Entry 3GZN (X-ray diffraction, 3.00 A resolution); this record covers chains A and I of the 3 polymer chains in the assembly.

== Chain A ==
Protein: NEDD8-activating enzyme E1 regulatory subunit
Source organism: Homo sapiens
UniProtKB: Q13564 (ULA1_HUMAN); residues 8-541 here correspond to UniProt positions 1-534 (UniProt number = residue number - 7)
Sequence (534 residues; numbered 8 to 541; the number before each row is that of its first residue):
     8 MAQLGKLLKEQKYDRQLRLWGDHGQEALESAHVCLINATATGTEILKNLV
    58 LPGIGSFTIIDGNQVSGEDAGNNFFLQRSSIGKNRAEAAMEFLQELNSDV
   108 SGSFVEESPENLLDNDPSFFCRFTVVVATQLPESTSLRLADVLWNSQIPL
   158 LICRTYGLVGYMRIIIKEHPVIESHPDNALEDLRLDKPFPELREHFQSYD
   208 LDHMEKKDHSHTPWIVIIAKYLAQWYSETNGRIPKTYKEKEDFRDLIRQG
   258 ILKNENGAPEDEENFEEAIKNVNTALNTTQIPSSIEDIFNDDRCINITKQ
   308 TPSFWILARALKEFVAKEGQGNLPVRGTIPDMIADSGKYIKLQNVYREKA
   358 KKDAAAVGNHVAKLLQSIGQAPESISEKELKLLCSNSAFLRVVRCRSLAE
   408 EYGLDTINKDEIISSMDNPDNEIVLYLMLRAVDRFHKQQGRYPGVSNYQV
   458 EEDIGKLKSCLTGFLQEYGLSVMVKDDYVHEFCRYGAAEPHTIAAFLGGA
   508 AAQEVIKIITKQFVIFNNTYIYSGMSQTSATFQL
Not modelled in the structure: 8-14
UniProt features mapped onto this chain:
  - region: Asp338 to Asn351 (Interaction with UBA3)
  - site: His218 (Interaction with UBA3)
  - modified residue: Ala9 (N-acetylalanine), Lys13 (N6-acetyllysine), Lys348 (N6-acetyllysine)

== Chain I ==
Protein: NEDD8
Source organism: Homo sapiens
UniProtKB: Q15843 (NEDD8_HUMAN); residue numbers follow UniProt; this construct covers 1-76
Sequence (82 residues; each row starts with the number of its first residue; numbers below 1 keep their minus sign (His-5 is residue -5)):
    -5 HHHHHHMLIKVKTLTGKEIEIDIEPTDKVERIKERVEEKEGIPPQQQRLI
    45 YSGKQMNDEKTAADYKILGGSVLHLVLALRGG
Not modelled in the structure: -5 to -3
Glycans and other covalent adducts: NEDD8 (B39) linked to Gly76
Differences from the reference sequence: expression tag (-5 to 0)
UniProt features mapped onto this chain:
  - region: Val70 to Ala72 (Interaction with UBE1C)
  - site (Interaction with UBE1C): Leu8, Ile44
  - modified residue: Gln40 (Microbial infection: Deamidated glutamine), Lys48 (N6-acetyllysine)
  - cross-link: Gly76 (Glycyl lysine isopeptide (Gly-Lys) (interchain with K-? in acceptor proteins))
  - mutagenesis: Thr7 to Thr9 (Decreased interaction with B.pseudomallei Cif protein, leading to decreased deamidation), Lys11 (K11A: Decreased interaction with B.pseudomallei Cif protein, leading to decreased deamidation), Glu31 (E31Q: Decreased interaction with B.pseudomallei Cif protein, leading to slightly decreased deamidation), Gln40 (Q40E: Impaired ability to activate cullin-RING-based E3 ubiquitin-protein ligase complexes), His68 (H68A: Decreased interaction with B.pseudomallei Cif protein, leading to slightly decreased deamidation), Ala72 (A72R: Prevents adenylation by UBE1C)

== Chain A / chain I interface ==
Residue-residue contacts - 18 pairs, chain A then chain I:
  Asp184(A) - Thr9(I)
  Asn185(A) - Glu34(I)
  Asn185(A) - Gly35(I)
  Asn185(A) - Ile36(I)
  Asn185(A) - Pro37(I)
  Asn185(A) - Gln40(I)
  Ala186(A) - Glu34(I)
  Leu187(A) - Glu31(I)
  Leu187(A) - Glu32(I)
  Leu187(A) - Lys33(I)
  Leu187(A) - Gly35(I)
  Tyr244(A) - Arg29(I)
  Tyr244(A) - Glu32(I)  hydrogen bond
  Arg251(A) - Glu28(I)  salt bridge
  Asn280(A) - Glu28(I)  hydrogen bond (side chain-backbone)
  Asn280(A) - Glu31(I)  hydrogen bond
  Asn280(A) - Glu32(I)
  Thr281(A) - Glu31(I)
Other interface residues (no listed pair), chain A (9 interface residues in all): Lys247

== In short ==
9 residues of chain A and 11 residues of chain I are in contact; the contacts include 3 hydrogen bonds and 1
salt bridge. Polar pairs include Arg251(A)-Glu28(I), Tyr244(A)-Glu32(I) and Asn280(A)-Glu28(I). Curated
annotation (UniProt) lists 8 mutagenesis sites on chain I.
Chain A is NEDD8-activating enzyme E1 regulatory subunit and chain I is NEDD8, both from Homo sapiens; the
structure, Structure of NEDD8-activating enzyme in complex with NEDD8 and MLN4924, was determined by X-ray
diffraction.
